PDB entry 8RYN | X-ray diffraction, 1.97 A resolution | chains A and C of the 5 polymer chains in the assembly

[Chain A]
Molecule: MHC class I antigen
Source organism: Homo sapiens
UniProt: A0A583ZB34 (A0A583ZB34_HUMAN); residues 1-275 here correspond to UniProt positions 25-299 (UniProt number = residue number + 24)
Sequence (276 residues; each row starts with the number of its first residue):
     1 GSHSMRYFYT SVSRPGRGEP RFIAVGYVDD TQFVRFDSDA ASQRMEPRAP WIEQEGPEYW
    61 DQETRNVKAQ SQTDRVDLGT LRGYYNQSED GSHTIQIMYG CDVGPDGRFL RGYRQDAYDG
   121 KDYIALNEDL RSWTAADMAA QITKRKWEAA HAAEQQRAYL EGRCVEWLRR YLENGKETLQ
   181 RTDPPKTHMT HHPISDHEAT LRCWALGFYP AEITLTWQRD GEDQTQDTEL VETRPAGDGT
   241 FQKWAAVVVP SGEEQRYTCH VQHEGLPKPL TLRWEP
Disordered / not traced: 276
Disulfide bonds: Cys101-Cys164, Cys203-Cys259
Construct notes: expression tag (276)

[Chain C]
Molecule: ELFSYLIEK peptide
Sequence (9 residues; each row starts with the number of its first residue):
     1 ELFSYLIEK

[How chain A and chain C interact]
Pairs across the interface - 40 pairs, chain A then chain C:
  Met5(A) - Glu1(C)
  Tyr7(A) - Glu1(C)  hydrogen bond (side chain-backbone)
  Tyr7(A) - Leu2(C)  hydrophobic
  Tyr9(A) - Leu2(C)
  Met45(A) - Leu2(C)  hydrophobic
  Gln62(A) - Glu1(C)  hydrogen bond
  Glu63(A) - Glu1(C)
  Glu63(A) - Leu2(C)  hydrogen bond (side chain-backbone)
  Asn66(A) - Ser4(C)
  Val67(A) - Leu2(C)  hydrophobic
  Ala69(A) - Leu6(C)
  Gln70(A) - Leu6(C)
  Thr73(A) - Leu6(C)
  Asp77(A) - Glu8(C)
  Asp77(A) - Lys9(C)  salt bridge
  Thr80(A) - Lys9(C)
  Leu81(A) - Lys9(C)
  Tyr84(A) - Lys9(C)  hydrogen bond (side chain-backbone)
  Ile97(A) - Lys9(C)
  Tyr99(A) - Leu2(C)
  Tyr99(A) - Phe3(C)  hydrogen bond (side chain-backbone)
  Arg114(A) - Phe3(C)
  Asp116(A) - Lys9(C)  salt bridge
  Tyr123(A) - Lys9(C)
  Thr143(A) - Lys9(C)  hydrogen bond (side chain-backbone)
  Lys146(A) - Lys9(C)  hydrogen bond (side chain-backbone)
  Trp147(A) - Ile7(C)  hydrogen bond (side chain-backbone)
  Trp147(A) - Glu8(C)  hydrogen bond (side chain-backbone)
  Trp147(A) - Lys9(C)
  Ala150(A) - Tyr5(C)  hydrogen bond (backbone-side chain)
  Ala150(A) - Ile7(C)  hydrophobic
  Gln155(A) - Phe3(C)
  Gln155(A) - Tyr5(C)
  Gln156(A) - Phe3(C)
  Tyr159(A) - Glu1(C)  hydrogen bond (side chain-backbone)
  Tyr159(A) - Leu2(C)
  Tyr159(A) - Phe3(C)  hydrophobic
  Arg163(A) - Glu1(C)  salt bridge
  Trp167(A) - Glu1(C)  hydrogen bond
  Tyr171(A) - Glu1(C)  hydrogen bond (side chain-backbone)
Interface residues without a listed pair, chain A (35 interface residues in all): Tyr59, Val76, Ile95, His151, Ala152

[In short]
The interface between chain A and chain C involves 35 residues on one side and 9 on the other, with 13
hydrogen bonds and 3 salt bridges. Among the polar pairs are Asp77(A)-Lys9(C), Asp116(A)-Lys9(C) and
Arg163(A)-Glu1(C).
Chain A is MHC class I antigen (Homo sapiens) and chain C is ELFSYLIEK peptide; the structure, Structure of S2
TCR in complex with HLA-A*11:01 bound to ELFSYLIEK peptide, was determined by X-ray diffraction (same
publication as 8RYM, 8RYO, 8RYP and 8RYQ).
